Entry 7U67 (electron microscopy, 2.50 A resolution); this record covers chains A and C of the 12 polymer chains in the assembly.

[Chain A (and C)]
Protein: Deoxyguanosinetriphosphate triphosphohydrolase
From: Escherichia coli str. K-12 substr. MG1655
Notes: EC 3.1.5.1; chain C of this document is another copy of the same molecule, construct and numbering; everything in this record applies to it too
UniProt: P15723 (DGTP_ECOLI); residue numbers follow UniProt; this construct covers 1-505
Chain sequence (505 residues; numbered 1 to 505; the number before each row is that of its first residue):
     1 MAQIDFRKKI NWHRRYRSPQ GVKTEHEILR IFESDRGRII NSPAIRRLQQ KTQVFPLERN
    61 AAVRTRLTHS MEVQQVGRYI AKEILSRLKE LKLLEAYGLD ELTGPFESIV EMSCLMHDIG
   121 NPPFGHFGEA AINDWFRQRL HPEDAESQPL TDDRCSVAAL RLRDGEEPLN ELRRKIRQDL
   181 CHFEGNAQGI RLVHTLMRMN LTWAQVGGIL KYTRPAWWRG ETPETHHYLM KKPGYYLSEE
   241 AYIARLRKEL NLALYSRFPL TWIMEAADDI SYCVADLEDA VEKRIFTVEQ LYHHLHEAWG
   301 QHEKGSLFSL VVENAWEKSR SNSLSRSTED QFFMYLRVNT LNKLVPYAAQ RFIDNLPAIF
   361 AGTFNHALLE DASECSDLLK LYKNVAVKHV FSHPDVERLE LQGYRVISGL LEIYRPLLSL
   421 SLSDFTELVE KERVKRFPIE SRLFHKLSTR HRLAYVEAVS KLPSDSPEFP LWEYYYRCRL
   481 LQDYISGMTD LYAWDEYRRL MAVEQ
Disordered / not traced: 1-2, 57-61, 151-152, 164-165, 301-307, 320-327, 370-371, 505
Bound ions: Mg2+ near Asp-268 (its only coordinating residue here)
Small-molecule neighbours: GTP (guanosine-5'-triphosphate): Gln-53, Val-54, His-69, Asn-186, Lys-211, Tyr-212, Lys-232, Asp-268, Ser-271, Tyr-272, Asp-276, Phe-391, Val-396, Glu-400
What the authors report for this chain:
  - binding site for GTP: Gln-53, Tyr-272, Asp-276
  - catalytic residues: His-126 (citing earlier work)

[Interface between chain A and chain C]
Pairs across the interface (16; chain A residue first):
  Ile-413(A) with Arg-405(C)
  Ile-439(A) with Leu-401(C), hydrophobic
  Arg-442(A) with Phe-127(C); Glu-397(C); Glu-400(C), salt bridge
  His-445(A) with Glu-397(C)
  Arg-499(A) with Arg-398(C); Gln-402(C), hydrogen bond (backbone-side chain)
  Leu-500(A) with Arg-405(C), hydrogen bond (backbone-side chain)
  Met-501(A) with Arg-405(C)
  Ala-502(A) with Val-406(C), hydrophobic; Trp-494(C), hydrogen bond (backbone-side chain); Arg-498(C)
  Val-503(A) with Arg-498(C); Val-503(C), hydrophobic
  Glu-504(A) with Gln-402(C)
Other interface residues (no listed pair), chain A (12 interface residues in all): Pro-438, Leu-443
Other interface residues (no listed pair), chain C (13 interface residues in all): Tyr-404, Tyr-497

[Summary]
The interface between chain A and chain C involves 12 residues on one side and 13 on the other, with 3
hydrogen bonds and 1 salt bridge. Polar pairs include Arg-442(A)/Glu-400(C), Arg-499(A)/Gln-402(C) and
Leu-500(A)/Arg-405(C). Bound to chain A: GTP. The paper reports the catalytic residue His-126(A); a binding
site for GTP at Gln-53(A), Tyr-272(A) and Asp-276(A).
Chain A and chain C are both Deoxyguanosinetriphosphate triphosphohydrolase (Escherichia coli str. K-12
substr. MG1655); the structure, Structure of E. coli dGTPase bound to T7 bacteriophage protein Gp1.2 and GTP,
was determined by electron microscopy together with 7U65 and 7U66 from the same study.
